Entry 7RGA (X-ray diffraction, 2.90 A resolution); this record covers chains B and F of the 7 polymer chains in the assembly.

Chain B (and F):
Protein: nano CLostridial Antibody Mimetic Protein 3 VHH
From: synthetic construct
Notes: antibody fragment or engineered binder; chain F of this document is another copy of the same molecule, construct and numbering; everything in this record applies to it too
Amino-acid sequence (306 residues; each row starts with the number of its first residue; numbers below 1 keep their minus sign (Asp-7 is residue -7)):
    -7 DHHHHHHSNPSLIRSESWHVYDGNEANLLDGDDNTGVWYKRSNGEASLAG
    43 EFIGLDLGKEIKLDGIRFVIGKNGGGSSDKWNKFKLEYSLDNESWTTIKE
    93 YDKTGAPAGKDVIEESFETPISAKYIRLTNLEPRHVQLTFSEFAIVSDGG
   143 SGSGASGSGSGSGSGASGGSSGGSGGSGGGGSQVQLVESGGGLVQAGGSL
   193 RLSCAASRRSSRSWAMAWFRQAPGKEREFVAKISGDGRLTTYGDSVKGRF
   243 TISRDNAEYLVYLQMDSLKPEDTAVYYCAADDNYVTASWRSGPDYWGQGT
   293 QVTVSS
Disordered / not traced: -7 to 0, 141-173
Ion coordination: Na+ site 1: Asn19, Asp22, Asp24, Thr27, Ser133; Na+ site 2: Arg282, Pro285
Residues lining bound ligands:
  - methotrexate (MTX), molecule 1: Lys95, Thr96, Gly97, Ala98, Pro99
  - methotrexate (MTX), molecule 2: Val176, Leu178, Cys196, Ala197, Ala198, Arg200, Arg201, Ser202, Trp206, Met208, Arg246, Asp247, Asn248, Tyr251, Leu252, Val253, Ala272, Tyr287

Interface between chain B and chain F:
Contacting residue pairs (16):
  Glu8(B) - Pro99(F)
  Glu8(B) - Ala100(F)  hydrogen bond (side chain-backbone)
  Glu8(B) - Arg201(F)  salt bridge
  Ser9(B) - Ala249(F)
  Ser34(B) - Ala249(F)
  Asn35(B) - Asp247(F)
  Glu85(B) - Lys102(F)
  Glu85(B) - Asp103(F)
  Glu85(B) - Val104(F)  hydrogen bond (side chain-backbone)
  Leu185(B) - Arg246(F)
  Leu185(B) - Asp247(F)
  Val267(B) - Arg230(F)
  Gln290(B) - Arg230(F)  hydrogen bond (backbone-side chain)
  Gly291(B) - Arg230(F)  hydrogen bond (backbone-side chain)
  Gln293(B) - Gly229(F)
  Gln293(B) - Arg230(F)
Also at the interface, not in a pair above, chain B (14 interface residues in all): Phe44, Pro215, Tyr269, Thr292
Also at the interface, not in a pair above, chain F (17 interface residues in all): Gly67, Gly68, Ala98, Asp228, Ser245, Tyr254

Summary:
Chain B and chain F form an interface of 14 and 17 residues respectively, with 4 hydrogen bonds and 1 salt
bridge. Polar contacts include Glu8(B)-Arg201(F), Glu8(B)-Ala100(F) and Glu85(B)-Val104(F). Chain B binds
methotrexate. Asn19(B), Asp22(B), Asp24(B), Thr27(B) and Ser133(B) coordinate Na+ site 1.
Chain B and chain F are both nano CLostridial Antibody Mimetic Protein 3 VHH (synthetic construct); the
structure, Crystal structure of nanoCLAMP3:VHH in complex with MTX, was determined by X-ray diffraction (same
publication as 7RG7).
